PDB entry 8XX4 | electron microscopy, 2.60 A resolution | chains B and C of the 11 polymer chains in the assembly

[Chain B]
Name: DNA-directed RNA polymerase subunit beta
From: African swine fever virus
Notes: EC 2.7.7.6
Reference sequence: A0A2X0RU95 (A0A2X0RU95_ASF); residue numbers follow UniProt; this construct covers 10-1242
Sequence (1233 residues; each row starts with the number of its first residue):
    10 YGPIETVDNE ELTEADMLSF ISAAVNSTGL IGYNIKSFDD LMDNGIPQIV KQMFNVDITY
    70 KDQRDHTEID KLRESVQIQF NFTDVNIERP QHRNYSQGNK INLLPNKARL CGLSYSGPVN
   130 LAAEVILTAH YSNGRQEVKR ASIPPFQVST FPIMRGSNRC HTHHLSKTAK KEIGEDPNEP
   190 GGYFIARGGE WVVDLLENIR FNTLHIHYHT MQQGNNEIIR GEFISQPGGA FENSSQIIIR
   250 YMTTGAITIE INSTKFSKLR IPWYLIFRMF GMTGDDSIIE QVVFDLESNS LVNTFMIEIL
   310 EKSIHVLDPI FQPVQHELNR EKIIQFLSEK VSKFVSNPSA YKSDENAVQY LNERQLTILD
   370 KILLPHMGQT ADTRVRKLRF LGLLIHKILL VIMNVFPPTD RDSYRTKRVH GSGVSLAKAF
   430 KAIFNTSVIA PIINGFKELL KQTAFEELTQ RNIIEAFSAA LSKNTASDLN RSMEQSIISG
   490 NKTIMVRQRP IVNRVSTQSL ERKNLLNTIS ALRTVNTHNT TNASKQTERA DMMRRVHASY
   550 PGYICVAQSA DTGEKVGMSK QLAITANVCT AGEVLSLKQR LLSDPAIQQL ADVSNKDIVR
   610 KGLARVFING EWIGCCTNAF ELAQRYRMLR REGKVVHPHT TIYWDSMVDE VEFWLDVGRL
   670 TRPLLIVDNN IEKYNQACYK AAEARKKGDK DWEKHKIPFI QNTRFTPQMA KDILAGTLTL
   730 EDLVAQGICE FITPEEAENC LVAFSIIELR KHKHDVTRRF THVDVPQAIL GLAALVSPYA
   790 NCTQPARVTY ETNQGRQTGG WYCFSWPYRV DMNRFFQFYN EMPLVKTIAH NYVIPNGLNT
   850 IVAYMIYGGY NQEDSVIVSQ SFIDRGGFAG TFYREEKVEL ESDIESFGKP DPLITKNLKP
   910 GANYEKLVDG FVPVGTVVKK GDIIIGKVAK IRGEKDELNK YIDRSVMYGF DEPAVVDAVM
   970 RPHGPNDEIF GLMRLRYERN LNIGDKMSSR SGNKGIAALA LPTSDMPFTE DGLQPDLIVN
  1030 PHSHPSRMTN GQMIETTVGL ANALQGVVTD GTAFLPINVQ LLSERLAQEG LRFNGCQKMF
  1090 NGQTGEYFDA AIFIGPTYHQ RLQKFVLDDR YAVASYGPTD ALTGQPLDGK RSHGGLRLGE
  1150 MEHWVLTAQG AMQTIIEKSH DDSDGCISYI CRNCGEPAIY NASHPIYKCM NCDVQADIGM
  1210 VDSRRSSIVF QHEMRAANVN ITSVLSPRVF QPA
Disordered / not traced: 71-83, 104-107, 138-145, 220-222, 341-359, 529-532, 939-949
Ion coordination: Zn2+: C1180, C1183, C1198, C1201

[Chain C]
Name: DNA-directed RNA polymerase RPB3-11 homolog
From: African swine fever virus
Reference sequence: A0A2X0RUE7 (A0A2X0RUE7_ASF); numbering as in UniProt (aligned over 2-359)
Sequence (358 residues; numbered 2 to 359; the number before each row is that of its first residue):
     2 EKIFQNVEIK PFLIDFSNLF IKNAAKKLFQ LEEQLPLVPV NVVMDFKGIS RAAVHGLSRV
    62 LQDEIPNYML DIKPGGYKIE DSTDLFMTEQ FIRNRINFIP IYAKNETLVF ALRSLNNSCE
   122 VKTIYSRDLI QVAGPKLKYP IFNPTFEIGF LQPGKSLIIE DIYIKKGIGR KHAAFNLAVK
   182 THFSHLDIEQ YPTDKKEYMA LSGYKQSSMT SDPRHHRLGL CFPAVPLPHI NQAVRTYLKN
   242 ACRIIIGRIQ SIQKIYENFE EPQPELVLFS MDEEKTKAII TIKDETHTIG NLLKTYIYEM
   302 IPDISFVGYQ CVPHKQEMVL TIIHKASQED LITLLEKSIQ NIIQTFQILE KNVDELIA

[How chain B and chain C interact]
Contacting residue pairs (95):
  F813(B) - F87(C)
  W815(B) - L86(C)
  W815(B) - F87(C)
  W815(B) - T89(C)
  P816(B) - L86(C)  hydrophobic
  P816(B) - F87(C)
  Y817(B) - L86(C)  hydrophobic
  Y817(B) - F87(C)
  F827(B) - Q91(C)
  F827(B) - F92(C)  hydrophobic
  Y828(B) - F92(C)
  Y828(B) - R96(C)  hydrogen bond
  Y859(B) - P314(C)
  S870(B) - A174(C)
  S870(B) - N177(C)
  D873(B) - N95(C)
  D873(B) - F99(C)
  D873(B) - H173(C)
  D873(B) - A174(C)  hydrogen bond (side chain-backbone)
  R874(B) - N95(C)  hydrogen bond (backbone-side chain)
  R874(B) - F99(C)
  R874(B) - A174(C)
  R874(B) - N177(C)
  G879(B) - Q91(C)  hydrogen bond (backbone-side chain)
  T880(B) - Q91(C)  hydrogen bond
  V923(B) - I80(C)  hydrophobic
  E987(B) - Q91(C)
  N989(B) - Q91(C)
  L1008(B) - P314(C)  hydrophobic
  P1011(B) - D64(C)
  T1012(B) - Q63(C)
  T1012(B) - D64(C)  hydrogen bond (backbone-side chain)
  T1012(B) - N177(C)
  T1012(B) - K181(C)  hydrogen bond (backbone-side chain)
  S1013(B) - R60(C)  hydrogen bond (backbone-side chain)
  S1013(B) - Q63(C)
  S1013(B) - D64(C)  hydrogen bond
  S1013(B) - E65(C)
  D1014(B) - R60(C)  salt bridge
  D1014(B) - H288(C)
  F1017(B) - H56(C)
  F1017(B) - K181(C)
  F1017(B) - F184(C)  hydrophobic
  E1019(B) - T182(C)
  E1019(B) - H183(C)
  E1019(B) - F184(C)  hydrogen bond (backbone-backbone)
  E1019(B) - S185(C)
  D1020(B) - T182(C)
  G1021(B) - K181(C)
  G1021(B) - T182(C)
  Q1023(B) - K181(C)  hydrogen bond
  R1081(B) - T194(C)
  R1081(B) - Y199(C)
  R1081(B) - M200(C)  hydrogen bond (side chain-backbone)
  R1081(B) - L202(C)  hydrogen bond (side chain-backbone)
  R1081(B) - S203(C)  hydrogen bond (side chain-backbone)
  F1082(B) - K197(C)
  F1082(B) - M200(C)  hydrophobic
  N1083(B) - M200(C)  hydrogen bond (side chain-backbone)
  K1087(B) - Q191(C)  hydrogen bond
  K1087(B) - S203(C)  hydrogen bond (side chain-backbone)
  K1087(B) - G204(C)
  K1087(B) - Y205(C)
  F1089(B) - F184(C)
  F1089(B) - H186(C)
  N1090(B) - H56(C)
  G1091(B) - H56(C)  hydrogen bond (backbone-side chain)
  G1091(B) - R60(C)  hydrogen bond (backbone-side chain)
  Q1092(B) - R60(C)
  Q1092(B) - H288(C)
  Q1092(B) - Y310(C)
  T1093(B) - H56(C)
  T1093(B) - N292(C)  hydrogen bond (backbone-side chain)
  G1094(B) - R52(C)
  G1094(B) - H56(C)
  G1094(B) - F184(C)
  E1095(B) - R52(C)  salt bridge
  Y1096(B) - H186(C)
  Y1096(B) - I189(C)
  Y1096(B) - S203(C)
  Y1096(B) - Y205(C)  hydrophobic
  Y1096(B) - Q207(C)  hydrogen bond (side chain-backbone)
  Y1096(B) - S208(C)
  Y1096(B) - S209(C)  hydrogen bond (backbone-side chain)
  Y1096(B) - S212(C)  hydrogen bond
  F1097(B) - S203(C)
  D1098(B) - L202(C)
  D1098(B) - S203(C)  hydrogen bond (backbone-backbone)
  D1098(B) - S208(C)  hydrogen bond
  D1098(B) - S209(C)  hydrogen bond (side chain-backbone)
  A1099(B) - A201(C)
  A1100(B) - M200(C)
  A1100(B) - A201(C)  hydrogen bond (backbone-backbone)
  A1100(B) - L202(C)
  A1100(B) - S203(C)
Interface residues without a listed pair, chain B (46 interface residues in all): K180, G875, R985, R988, C1085
Interface residues without a listed pair, chain C (48 interface residues in all): E90, Q153, R171, K172, M210

[Overview]
46 residues of chain B face 48 of chain C across their interface; the contacts include 27 hydrogen bonds and 2
salt bridges. Polar contacts include D1014(B)-R60(C), E1095(B)-R52(C) and Y828(B)-R96(C). C1180(B), C1183(B),
C1198(B) and C1201(B) form the Zn2+ site.
Chain B is DNA-directed RNA polymerase subunit beta and chain C is DNA-directed RNA polymerase RPB3-11
homolog, both from African swine fever virus; the structure, ASFV RNAP elongation complex, was determined by
electron microscopy together with 8Y0E, 8XX5, 8XXP, 8XXT and 8XY6 from the same study.
